PDB entry 2IT0 | X-ray diffraction, 2.60 A resolution | chains F and A of the 6 polymer chains in the assembly

Chain F:
Molecule: mbtA/mbtB operator strand 2
Sequence (33 nucleotides; each row starts with the number of its first residue):
     1 CACTAAAATT AGGGCAGCCT GTGCTAACAG GGC

Chain A:
Protein: Iron-dependent repressor ideR
Organism: Mycobacterium tuberculosis
UniProt: P0A672 (IDER_MYCTU); numbering as in UniProt (aligned over 1-140)
Amino-acid sequence (157 residues; each row starts with the number of its first residue):
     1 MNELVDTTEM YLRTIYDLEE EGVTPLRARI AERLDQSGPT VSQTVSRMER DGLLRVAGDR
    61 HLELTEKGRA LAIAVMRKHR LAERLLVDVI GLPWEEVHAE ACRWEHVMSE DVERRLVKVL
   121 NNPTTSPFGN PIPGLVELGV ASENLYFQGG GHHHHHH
Disordered / not traced: 1-2, 148-157
Construct notes: expression tag (141-157)
Ion coordination: Ni2+ site 1: Met-10, Cys-102, Glu-105, His-106; Ni2+ site 2: His-61 (together with acetate ion); Ni2+ site 3: His-79, Glu-83, His-98 (together with acetate ion)

Chain F / chain A interface:
Pairs across the interface - 18 pairs, chain F then chain A:
  DA16(F) / Arg-47(A)  sugar contact
  DA16(F) / Arg-50(A)  salt bridge to the phosphate
  DG17(F) / Thr-7(A)  sugar contact
  DG17(F) / Thr-8(A)  phosphate contact
  DG17(F) / Gln-43(A)  base contact
  DG17(F) / Thr-44(A)  sugar contact
  DG17(F) / Arg-47(A)  salt bridge to the phosphate
  DC18(F) / Leu-4(A)  phosphate contact
  DC18(F) / Thr-7(A)  hydrogen bond to the phosphate
  DC18(F) / Gln-36(A)  hydrogen bond to the phosphate
  DC18(F) / Thr-40(A)  sugar contact
  DC18(F) / Gln-43(A)  hydrogen bond to the base
  DC19(F) / Gln-36(A)  phosphate contact
  DC19(F) / Ser-37(A)  hydrogen bond to the phosphate
  DC19(F) / Thr-40(A)  hydrogen bond to the phosphate
  DT20(F) / Ser-37(A)  base contact
  DT20(F) / Pro-39(A)  base contact
  DG21(F) / Pro-39(A)  base contact
Also at the interface, not in a pair above, chain A (13 interface residues in all): Asp-6, Asp-35

Overview:
6 residues of chain F and 13 residues of chain A are in contact, with 5 hydrogen bonds and 2 salt bridges.
Among the polar pairs are DC18(F)/Gln-43(A), DC18(F)/Thr-7(A) and DC18(F)/Gln-36(A). The Ni2+ site 1 is built
by Met-10(A), Cys-102(A), Glu-105(A) and His-106(A).
Chain F is mbtA/mbtB operator strand 2 and chain A is Iron-dependent repressor ideR (Mycobacterium
tuberculosis); the structure, Crystal structure of a two-domain IdeR-DNA complex crystal form II, was
determined by X-ray diffraction, deposited together with 2ISY.
